PDB entry 4U96 | X-ray diffraction, 2.20 A resolution | chains A and E of the 5 polymer chains in the assembly

Chain A:
Molecule: Multidrug efflux pump subunit AcrB
From: Escherichia coli
UniProtKB: P31224 (ACRB_ECOLI); numbering as in UniProt (aligned over 1-1049)
Sequence (1057 residues; each row starts with the number of its first residue):
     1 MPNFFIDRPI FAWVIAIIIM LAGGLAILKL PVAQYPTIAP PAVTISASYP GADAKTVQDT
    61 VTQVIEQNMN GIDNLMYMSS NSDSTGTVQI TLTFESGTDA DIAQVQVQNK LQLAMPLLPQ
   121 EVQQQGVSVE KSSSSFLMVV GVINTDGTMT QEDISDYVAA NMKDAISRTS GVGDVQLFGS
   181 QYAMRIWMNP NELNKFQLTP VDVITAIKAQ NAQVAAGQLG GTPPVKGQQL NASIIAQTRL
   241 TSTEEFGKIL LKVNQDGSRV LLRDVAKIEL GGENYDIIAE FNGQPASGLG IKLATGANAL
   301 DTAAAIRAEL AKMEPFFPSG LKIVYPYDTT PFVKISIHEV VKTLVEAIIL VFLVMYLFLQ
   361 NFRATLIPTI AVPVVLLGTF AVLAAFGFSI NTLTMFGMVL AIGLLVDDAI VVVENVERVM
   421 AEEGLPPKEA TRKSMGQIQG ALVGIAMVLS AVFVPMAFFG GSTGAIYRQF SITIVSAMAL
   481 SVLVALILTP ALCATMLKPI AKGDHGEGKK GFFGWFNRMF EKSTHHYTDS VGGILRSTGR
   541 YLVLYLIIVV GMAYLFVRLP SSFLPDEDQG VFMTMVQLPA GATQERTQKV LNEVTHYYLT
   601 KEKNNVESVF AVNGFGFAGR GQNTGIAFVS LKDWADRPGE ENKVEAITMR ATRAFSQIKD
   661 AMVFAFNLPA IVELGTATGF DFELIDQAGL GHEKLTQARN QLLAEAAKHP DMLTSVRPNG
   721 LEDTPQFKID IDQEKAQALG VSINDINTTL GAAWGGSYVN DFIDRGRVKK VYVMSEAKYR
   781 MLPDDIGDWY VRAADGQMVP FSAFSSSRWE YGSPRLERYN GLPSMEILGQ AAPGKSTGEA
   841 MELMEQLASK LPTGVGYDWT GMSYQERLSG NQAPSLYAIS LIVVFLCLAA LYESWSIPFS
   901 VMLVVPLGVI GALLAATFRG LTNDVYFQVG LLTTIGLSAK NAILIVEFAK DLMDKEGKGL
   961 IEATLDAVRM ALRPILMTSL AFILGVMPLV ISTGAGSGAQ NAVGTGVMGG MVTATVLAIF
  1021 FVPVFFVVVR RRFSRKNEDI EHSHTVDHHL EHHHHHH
Unresolved in the structure: 1045-1057
Sequence notes: engineered mutation Ala971 (Arg in P31224); expression tag (1050-1057)
Swiss-Prot annotation at these positions:
  - mutagenesis: His526 (H526Y: Partially restores chloramphenicol resistance to an AcrZ G30R mutant)
From the paper describing this entry:
  - contacts within the chain: Asp408-Lys940

Chain E:
Molecule: DARPin
From: synthetic construct
Notes: antibody fragment or engineered binder
Sequence (169 residues; row label = number of the first residue in the row):
     1 MRGSHHHHHH GSDLGKKLLE AARAGRDDEV RILMANGADV NAADVVGWTP LHLAAYWGHL
    61 EIVEVLLKNG ADVNAYDTLG STPLHLAAHF GHLEIVEVLL KNGADVNAKD DNGITPLHLA
   121 ANRGHLEIVE VLLKYGADVN AQDKFGKTAF DISINNGNED LAEILQKLN
Unresolved in the structure: 1-14, 167-169

Interface between chain A and chain E:
Pairs across the interface - 29 pairs, chain A then chain E:
  Lys659(A) with Lys16(E)
  Asp660(A) with Lys16(E), salt bridge
  Asp723(A) with Arg23(E), hydrogen bond (backbone-side chain); Trp57(E)
  Phe727(A) with Leu79(E), hydrophobic
  Asp732(A) with Phe145(E)
  Glu734(A) with Lys147(E), salt bridge
  Ser802(A) with Lys144(E), hydrogen bond (backbone-side chain)
  Ala803(A) with Phe145(E)
  Phe804(A) with Phe145(E)
  Ser805(A) with Lys144(E), hydrogen bond (backbone-side chain); Phe145(E)
  Ser806(A) with Asn112(E)
  Ser807(A) with Asn112(E), hydrogen bond (backbone-side chain)
  Arg808(A) with Leu79(E); His89(E); Arg123(E)
  Trp809(A) with Val46(E); Trp48(E); Asp77(E); Thr78(E), hydrogen bond; Leu79(E)
  Glu810(A) with Tyr56(E)
  Tyr811(A) with Arg23(E); Asp44(E); Trp48(E), hydrophobic; Leu53(E); Tyr56(E), hydrogen bond (backbone-side chain); Trp57(E), hydrophobic
Interface residues without a listed pair, chain A (20 interface residues in all): Glu722, Pro725, Lys735, Pro783
Interface residues without a listed pair, chain E (18 interface residues in all): Ile114

Overview:
Chain A and chain E form an interface of 20 and 18 residues respectively; the contacts include 6 hydrogen
bonds and 2 salt bridges. Polar pairs include Asp660(A)-Lys16(E), Glu734(A)-Lys147(E) and Asp723(A)-Arg23(E).
Curated annotation (UniProt) lists one mutagenesis site on chain A. The paper reports contacts within the
chain involving Lys940(A) and Asp408(A).
Here chain A is Multidrug efflux pump subunit AcrB (Escherichia coli) and chain E is DARPin (synthetic
construct). Entry 4U96 (Coupling of remote alternating-access transport mechanisms for protons and substrates
in the multidrug efflux pump AcrB) was determined by X-ray diffraction (same publication as 4U8V, 4U8Y and
4U95).
